1CBS - chain A; structure by X-ray diffraction, 1.80 A resolution.

# Chain A
Molecule: Cellular retinoic acid binding protein type II
Organism: Homo sapiens
UniProt: P29373 (RABP2_HUMAN); numbering as in UniProt (aligned over 1-137)
Amino-acid sequence (137 residues; numbered 1 to 137; the number before each row is that of its first residue):
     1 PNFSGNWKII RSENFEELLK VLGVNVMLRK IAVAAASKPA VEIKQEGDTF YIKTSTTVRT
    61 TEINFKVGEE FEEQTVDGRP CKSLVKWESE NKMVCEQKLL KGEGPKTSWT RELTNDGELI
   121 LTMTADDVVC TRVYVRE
Ligand contacts: retinoic acid (REA): F15, L19, V24, L28, I31, A32, A35, A36, P39, T54, T56, V58, R59, V76, D77, R111, L121, M123, R132, Y134

# Overview
Bound to chain A: retinoic acid.
Chain A is Cellular retinoic acid binding protein type II (Homo sapiens); the structure, Crystal structure of
cellular retinoic-acid-binding proteins I and II in complex with all-trans-retinoic acid and a ..., was
determined by X-ray diffraction, deposited together with 1CBQ and 1CBR.
